PDB entry 3KWV | X-ray diffraction, 3.10 A resolution | chains A and B of the 3 polymer chains in the assembly

Chain A (and B):
Protein: Protective antigen PA-63
Source organism: Bacillus anthracis
Notes: chain B of this document is another copy of the same molecule, construct and numbering; everything in this record applies to it too
Reference sequence: P13423 (PAG_BACAN); residues 168-735 here correspond to UniProt positions 197-764 (UniProt number = residue number + 29)
Sequence (548 residues; each row starts with the number of its first residue; note: 20 numbers in that range are skipped by the numbering (no residue carries them; nothing is unmodelled there)):
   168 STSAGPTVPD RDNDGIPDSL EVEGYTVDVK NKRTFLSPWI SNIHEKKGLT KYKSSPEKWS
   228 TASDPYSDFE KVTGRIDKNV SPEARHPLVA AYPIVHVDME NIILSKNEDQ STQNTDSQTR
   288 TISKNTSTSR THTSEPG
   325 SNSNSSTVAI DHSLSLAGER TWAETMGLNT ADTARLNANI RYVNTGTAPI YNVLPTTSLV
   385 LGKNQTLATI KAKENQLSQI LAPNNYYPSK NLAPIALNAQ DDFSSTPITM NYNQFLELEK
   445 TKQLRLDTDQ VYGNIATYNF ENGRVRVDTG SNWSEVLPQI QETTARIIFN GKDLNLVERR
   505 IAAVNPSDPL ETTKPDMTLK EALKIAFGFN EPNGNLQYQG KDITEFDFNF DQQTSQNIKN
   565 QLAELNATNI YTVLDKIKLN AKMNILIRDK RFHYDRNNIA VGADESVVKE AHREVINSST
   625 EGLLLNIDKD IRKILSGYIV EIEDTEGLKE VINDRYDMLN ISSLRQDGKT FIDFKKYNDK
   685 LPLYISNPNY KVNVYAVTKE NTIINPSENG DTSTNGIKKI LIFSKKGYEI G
Disordered / not traced: 168-173, 276-285, 340-344 (chain B: 168-173, 275-285, 340-344)
Differences from the reference sequence: engineered mutation Pro-303 (Val332 in P13423), Gly-304 (His333 in P13423)
Swiss-Prot annotation at these positions:
  - region: Phe-202 to Ile-210 (Alpha-clamp)
  - binding site (Ca(2+)): Asp-177, Asp-179, Asp-181, Ile-183, Glu-188, Ser-222, Lys-225, Asp-235
  - site: Arg-178 (Alpha-clamp), Leu-187 (Alpha-clamp), Phe-236 (Alpha-clamp), Phe-427 (Phi-clamp), Phe-464 (Alpha-clamp), Asp-683 (Essential for binding to cell receptor)
Metal / ion sites: Ca2+ site 1: Asp-177, Asp-179, Asp-181, Ile-183, Glu-188; Ca2+ site 2: Asp-179, Asp-181, Glu-188, Ser-222, Lys-225, Asp-235
What the authors report for this chain:
  - self-association interface (contacts with another copy of this molecule); pairs are residue here / residue on that copy: Arg-178/Thr-201 (hydrogen bond)
  - conformationally variable residues (side-chain flip): Phe-202
  - mutagenesis - R178A, F202S, P205S, F236S: unchanged binding to Lethal factor

How chain A and chain B interact:
Pairs across the interface (58):
  Arg-178(A) with Arg-200(B); Thr-201(B), hydrogen bond (side chain-backbone)
  Asp-179(A) with Glu-465(B)
  Asp-185(A) with Arg-200(B)
  Ser-186(A) with Arg-200(B)
  Val-189(A) with Asn-198(B); Lys-199(B); Arg-200(B)
  Pro-223(A) with Lys-199(B)
  Glu-224(A) with Arg-200(B); Thr-201(B), hydrogen bond; Arg-242(B), salt bridge
  Trp-226(A) with Glu-465(B); Asn-466(B)
  Pro-232(A) with Arg-468(B)
  Thr-300(A) with Asn-415(B)
  Glu-302(A) with Asn-415(B)
  Ser-325(A) with Ser-413(B); Asn-415(B), hydrogen bond
  Asn-326(A) with Ile-404(B)
  Ser-327(A) with Leu-416(B)
  Asn-388(A) with Asn-363(B); Pro-418(B)
  Thr-390(A) with Gln-424(B)
  Gln-438(A) with Gln-424(B)
  Arg-449(A) with Asn-415(B)
  Asp-451(A) with Leu-416(B)
  Gly-474(A) with Arg-470(B), hydrogen bond (backbone-side chain)
  Ser-475(A) with Arg-468(B), hydrogen bond
  Glu-479(A) with Arg-468(B), salt bridge; Val-469(B); Arg-470(B)
  Pro-482(A) with Asn-246(B)
  Gln-483(A) with Asp-244(B), hydrogen bond; Lys-245(B), hydrogen bond (side chain-backbone); Asn-246(B); Val-469(B)
  Glu-486(A) with Lys-245(B); Asn-246(B)
  Thr-487(A) with Lys-245(B)
  Asp-512(A) with Gly-241(B); Lys-245(B), salt bridge; Arg-252(B), salt bridge
  Pro-513(A) with Val-194(B), hydrophobic; Val-196(B); Val-239(B); Thr-240(B)
  Leu-514(A) with Thr-240(B), hydrogen bond (backbone-backbone); Gly-241(B); Arg-242(B); Lys-245(B)
  Glu-515(A) with Lys-245(B), salt bridge
  Thr-516(A) with Val-196(B); Lys-199(B)
  Thr-517(A) with Lys-199(B), hydrogen bond (side chain-backbone); Arg-200(B)
  Lys-518(A) with Lys-199(B), hydrogen bond (backbone-side chain)
  Asp-520(A) with Lys-199(B), salt bridge
Also at the interface, not in a pair above, chain A (41 interface residues in all): Gly-304, Thr-393, Val-455, Ile-459, Asn-476, Val-508, Pro-519
Also at the interface, not in a pair above, chain B (32 interface residues in all): Ile-243, Tyr-375, Ser-402, Lys-414, Ala-417, Asp-425

In short:
41 residues of chain A and 32 residues of chain B are in contact, with 10 hydrogen bonds and 6 salt bridges.
Among the polar pairs are Glu-224(A)/Arg-242(B), Glu-479(A)/Arg-468(B) and Asp-512(A)/Lys-245(B). The paper
reports that R178A, F202S and P205S of chain A, among others, leave binding to Lethal factor unchanged;
conformational variability at Phe-202(A).
Both chains are Protective antigen PA-63 (Bacillus anthracis). Entry 3KWV (Structural basis for the unfolding
of anthrax lethal factor by protective antigen oligomers) was determined by X-ray diffraction.
